Entry 4C5I (X-ray diffraction, 2.59 A resolution); this record covers chains A and C.

== Chain A ==
Protein: Mbt domain-containing protein 1
From: Homo sapiens
Notes: fragment: 4mbt, residues 130-566
Reference sequence: Q05BQ5 (MBTD1_HUMAN); numbering as in UniProt (aligned over 130-566)
Amino-acid sequence (440 residues; numbered 127 to 566; the number before each row is that of its first residue):
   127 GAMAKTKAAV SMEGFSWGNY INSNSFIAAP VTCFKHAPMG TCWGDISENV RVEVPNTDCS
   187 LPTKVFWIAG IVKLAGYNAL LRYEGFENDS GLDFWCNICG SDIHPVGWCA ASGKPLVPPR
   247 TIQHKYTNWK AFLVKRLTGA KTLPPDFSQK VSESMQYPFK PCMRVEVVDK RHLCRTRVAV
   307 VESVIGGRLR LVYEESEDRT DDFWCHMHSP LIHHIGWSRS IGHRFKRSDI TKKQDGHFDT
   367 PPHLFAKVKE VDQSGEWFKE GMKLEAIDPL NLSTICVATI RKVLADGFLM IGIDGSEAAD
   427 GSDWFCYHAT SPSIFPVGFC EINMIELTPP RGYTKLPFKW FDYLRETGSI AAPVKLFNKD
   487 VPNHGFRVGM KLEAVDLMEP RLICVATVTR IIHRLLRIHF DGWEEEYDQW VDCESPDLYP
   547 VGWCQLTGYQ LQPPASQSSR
Not modelled in the structure: 127-134, 356-360, 563-566
Sequence notes: expression tag (127-129)
From the paper describing this entry:
  - specificity-determining residues: Arg177, Pro231, Pro271

== Chain C ==
Protein: Transcriptional repressor protein YY1
Notes: fragment: spacer, residues 199-228
Reference sequence: P25490 (TYY1_HUMAN); residue numbers follow UniProt; this construct covers 199-228
Amino-acid sequence (30 residues; numbered 199 to 228; the number before each row is that of its first residue):
   199 DPGNKKWEQK QVQIKTLEGE FSVTMWSSDE
Not modelled in the structure: 199-205, 215-218, 226-228
Curated features (UniProtKB/Swiss-Prot):
  - cross-link: Lys208 (Glycyl lysine isopeptide (Lys-Gly) (interchain with G-Cter in SUMO2))
From the paper describing this entry:
  - conformationally variable residues (order/disorder transition): Lys208

== Interface between chain A and chain C ==
Pairs across the interface - 39 pairs, chain A then chain C:
  Val232(A) - Val210(C)  hydrophobic
  Val232(A) - Gln211(C)
  Val232(A) - Ile212(C)  hydrophobic
  Val232(A) - Met223(C)  hydrophobic
  Gly233(A) - Val210(C)
  Gly233(A) - Gln211(C)
  Ala236(A) - Gln211(C)
  Ala236(A) - Ile212(C)
  Ala236(A) - Lys213(C)
  Ala237(A) - Gln211(C)
  Gly239(A) - Lys213(C)  hydrogen bond (backbone-side chain)
  Lys240(A) - Lys213(C)
  Pro241(A) - Lys213(C)
  Leu242(A) - Ile212(C)  hydrophobic
  Leu242(A) - Lys213(C)  hydrogen bond (backbone-backbone)
  Leu242(A) - Thr214(C)  hydrogen bond (backbone-side chain)
  Lys256(A) - Phe219(C)
  Leu259(A) - Ile212(C)  hydrophobic
  Leu259(A) - Phe219(C)  hydrophobic
  Val260(A) - Phe219(C)  hydrophobic
  Val260(A) - Val221(C)  hydrophobic
  Leu263(A) - Ile212(C)  hydrophobic
  Leu263(A) - Val221(C)  hydrophobic
  Leu263(A) - Thr222(C)
  Leu263(A) - Met223(C)
  Thr264(A) - Val221(C)
  Thr264(A) - Thr222(C)
  Gly265(A) - Thr222(C)  hydrogen bond (backbone-backbone)
  Gly265(A) - Trp224(C)
  Ala266(A) - Met223(C)
  Ala266(A) - Trp224(C)  hydrogen bond (backbone-backbone)
  Lys267(A) - Trp224(C)
  Thr268(A) - Met223(C)
  Thr268(A) - Trp224(C)  hydrogen bond (backbone-backbone)
  Thr268(A) - Ser225(C)
  Leu269(A) - Ser225(C)
  Pro270(A) - Ser225(C)
  Pro271(A) - Lys208(C)
  Pro271(A) - Ser225(C)
Interface residues without a listed pair, chain A (22 interface residues in all): Arg177, Trp255
Interface residues without a listed pair, chain C (15 interface residues in all): Glu206, Gln207, Ser220

== Overview ==
22 residues of chain A and 15 residues of chain C are in contact, with 6 hydrogen bonds. Among the polar pairs
are Gly239(A)-Lys213(C), Leu242(A)-Thr214(C) and Leu242(A)-Lys213(C). From the paper: specificity determinants
Arg177(A), Pro231(A) and Pro271(A); conformational variability at Lys208(C).
Here chain A is Mbt domain-containing protein 1 (Homo sapiens) and chain C is Transcriptional repressor
protein YY1. Entry 4C5I (Crystal structure of MBTD1 YY1 complex) was determined by X-ray diffraction,
deposited together with 4C5E, 4C5G and 4C5H.
